Entry 8YW1 (electron microscopy, 3.44 A resolution); this record covers chains D and f of the 33 polymer chains in the assembly.

[Chain D (and f)]
Molecule: capsid protein, partial
Organism: Semliki Forest virus 4
Notes: chain f of this document is another copy of the same molecule, construct and numbering; everything in this record applies to it too
Reference sequence: A0A0E3T652 (A0A0E3T652_SFV); numbering as in UniProt (aligned over 107-267)
Sequence (161 residues; row label = number of the first residue in the row):
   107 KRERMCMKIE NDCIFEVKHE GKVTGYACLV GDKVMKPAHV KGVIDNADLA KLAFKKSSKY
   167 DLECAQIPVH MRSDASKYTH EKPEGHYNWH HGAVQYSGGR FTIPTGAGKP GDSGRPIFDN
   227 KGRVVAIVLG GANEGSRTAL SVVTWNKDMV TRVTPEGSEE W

[Interface between chain D and chain f]
Contacting residue pairs (4):
  Arg-206(D) with Asp-138(f), salt bridge; Arg-178(f)
  Glu-240(D) with Val-175(f); Arg-178(f)
Interface residues without a listed pair, chain D (5 interface residues in all): Gly-241, Ser-242, Arg-243
Interface residues without a listed pair, chain f (5 interface residues in all): His-176, Ser-179

[Summary]
The chain D/chain f interface involves 5 residues from each chain, with 1 salt bridge. The salt-bridged pair
is Arg-206(D)/Asp-138(f).
Both chains are capsid protein, partial (Semliki Forest virus 4). Entry 8YW1 (Semliki Forest virus viron in
complex with VLDLR) was determined by electron microscopy, deposited together with 8YVY, 8YVZ and 8YW2.
